PDB entry 1BI6 | solution NMR | chains L and H

[Chain L]
Molecule: Bromelain inhibitor VI
Organism: Ananas comosus
UniProtKB: P27478 (IBR2_ANACO); numbering as in UniProt (aligned over 1-11)
Amino-acid sequence (11 residues; numbered 1 to 11; the number before each row is that of its first residue):
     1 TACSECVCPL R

[Chain H]
Molecule: Bromelain inhibitor VI
Organism: Ananas comosus
UniProtKB: P27478 (IBR2_ANACO); residues 1-41 here correspond to UniProt positions 12-52 (UniProt number = residue number + 11)
Amino-acid sequence (41 residues; row label = number of the first residue in the row):
     1 EEYKCYCTDT YSDCPGFCKT CKAEFGKYIC LDLISPNDCV K
Disulfides: Cys-14/Cys-21, Cys-18/Cys-30

[Chain L / chain H interface]
Inter-chain disulfides: Cys-3(L)/Cys-7(H), Cys-6(L)/Cys-39(H), Cys-8(L)/Cys-5(H)
Contacting residue pairs - 20 pairs, chain L then chain H:
  Ala-2(L) with Phe-17(H); Val-40(H)
  Cys-3(L) with Cys-7(H), disulfide; Asp-9(H); Tyr-11(H); Val-40(H)
  Ser-4(L) with Lys-41(H)
  Glu-5(L) with Thr-8(H); Asp-9(H)
  Cys-6(L) with Cys-39(H), disulfide
  Val-7(L) with Cys-5(H); Tyr-6(H); Thr-8(H)
  Cys-8(L) with Glu-1(H); Glu-2(H); Cys-5(H), disulfide
  Pro-9(L) with Glu-2(H)
  Leu-10(L) with Glu-1(H); Glu-2(H)
  Arg-11(L) with Glu-1(H)
Other interface residues (no listed pair), chain L (11 interface residues in all): Thr-1
Other interface residues (no listed pair), chain H (13 interface residues in all): Thr-10

[Overview]
11 residues of chain L and 13 residues of chain H are in contact, with 3 disulfide bonds.
Here chain L is Bromelain inhibitor VI and chain H is Bromelain inhibitor VI, both from Ananas comosus. Entry
1BI6 (NMR structure of bromelain inhibitor VI from pineapple stem) was determined by solution NMR (same
publication as 2BI6).
